PDB entry 4TQU | X-ray diffraction, 3.20 A resolution | chains M and Q of the 5 polymer chains in the assembly

[Chain M]
Molecule: AlgM1
From: Sphingomonas sp
Reference sequence: Q9KWT8 (Q9KWT8_SPHSX); residues 25-324 here = UniProt positions 25-324
Amino-acid sequence (301 residues; each row starts with the number of its first residue):
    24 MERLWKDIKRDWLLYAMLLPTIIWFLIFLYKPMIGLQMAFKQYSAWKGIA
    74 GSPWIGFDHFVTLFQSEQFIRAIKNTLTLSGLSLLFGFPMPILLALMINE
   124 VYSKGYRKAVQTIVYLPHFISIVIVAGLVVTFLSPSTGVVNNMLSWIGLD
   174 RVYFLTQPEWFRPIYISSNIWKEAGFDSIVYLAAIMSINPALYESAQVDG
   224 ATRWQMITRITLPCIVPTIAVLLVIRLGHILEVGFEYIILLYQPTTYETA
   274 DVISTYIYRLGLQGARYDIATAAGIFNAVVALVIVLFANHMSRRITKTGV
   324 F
Disordered / not traced: 24, 64-75, 321-324
Construct notes: expression tag (24)
From the paper describing this entry:
  - mutagenesis - H141A, K195A, E196A, R249A: decreased catalytic activity
  - mutagenesis - E196A/E259A, E259A: unchanged catalytic activity
  - mutagenesis - D200A, H252A: increased catalytic activity

[Chain Q]
Molecule: AlgQ2
From: Sphingomonas sp
Reference sequence: Q9KWT5 (Q9KWT5_SPHSX); residues -23 to 492 here correspond to UniProt positions 1-516 (UniProt number = residue number + 24)
Amino-acid sequence (516 residues; each row starts with the number of its first residue; numbers below 1 keep their minus sign (Met-23 is residue -23)):
   -23 MKKMMLSVAAVATLMAFAAPVATAKEATWVTDKPLTLKIHMHFRDKWVWD
    27 ENWPVAKESFRLTNVKLQSVANKAATNSQEQFNLMMASGDLPDVVGGDNL
    77 KDKFIQYGQEGAFVPLNKLIDQYAPHIKAFFKSHPEVERAIKAPDGNIYF
   127 IPYVPDGVVARGYFIREDWLKKLNLKPPQNIDELYTVLKAFKEKDPNGNG
   177 KADEVPFIDRHPDEVFRLVNFWGARSSGSDNYMDFYIDNGRVKHPWAETA
   227 FRDGMKHVAQWYKEGLIDKEIFTRKARAREQMFGGNLGGFTHDWFASTMT
   277 FNEGLAKTVPGFKLIPIAPPTNSKGQRWEEDSRQKVRPDGWAITVKNKNP
   327 VETIKFFDFYFSRPGRDISNFGVPGVTYDIKNGKAVFKDSVLKSPQPVNN
   377 QLYDMGAQIPIGFWQDYDYERQWTTPEAQAGIDMYVKGKYVMPGFEGVNM
   427 TREERAIYDKYWADVRTYMYEMGQAWVMGTKDVDKTWDEYQRQLKLRGLY
   477 QVLQMMQQAYDRQYKN
Disordered / not traced: -23 to 0
Bound ions: Ca2+: Asn173, Asn175, Lys177, Asp179, Glu180

[Chain M / chain Q interface]
Contacting residue pairs (13):
  Glu90(M) - Gln469(Q)
  Pro158(M) - Glu246(Q)
  Tyr176(M) - Lys245(Q)
  Tyr176(M) - Thr249(Q)
  Thr179(M) - Met454(Q)  hydrogen bond
  Gln180(M) - Thr456(Q)
  Pro267(M) - Gln450(Q)
  Thr268(M) - Ala451(Q)
  Thr268(M) - Thr456(Q)
  Glu271(M) - Lys457(Q)
  Leu285(M) - Leu60(Q)
  Gln286(M) - Glu56(Q)  hydrogen bond
  Gln286(M) - Leu60(Q)
Other interface residues (no listed pair), chain M (13 interface residues in all): Arg174, Pro181, Tyr270
Other interface residues (no listed pair), chain Q (13 interface residues in all): Tyr238, Glu447

[Summary]
Chain M and chain Q each contribute 13 residues to their interface, with 2 hydrogen bonds. Polar contacts
include Thr179(M)-Met454(Q) and Gln286(M)-Glu56(Q). From the paper: H141A, K195A and E196A of chain M, among
others, reduce catalytic activity; D200A and H252A of chain M increase catalytic activity; 8 substitutions
were tested in all.
Chain M is AlgM1 and chain Q is AlgQ2, both from Sphingomonas sp; the structure, Crystal structure of a
bacterial ABC transporter involved in the import of the acidic polysaccharide alginate, was determined by
X-ray diffraction (same publication as 4TQV).
